3HOY - chains A and T of the 15 polymer chains in the assembly; structure by X-ray diffraction, 3.40 A resolution.

# Chain A
Protein: DNA-directed RNA polymerase II subunit RPB1
Organism: Saccharomyces cerevisiae
Notes: EC 2.7.7.6
Reference sequence: P04050 (RPB1_YEAST); numbering as in UniProt (aligned over 1-1733)
Chain sequence (1733 residues; row label = number of the first residue in the row):
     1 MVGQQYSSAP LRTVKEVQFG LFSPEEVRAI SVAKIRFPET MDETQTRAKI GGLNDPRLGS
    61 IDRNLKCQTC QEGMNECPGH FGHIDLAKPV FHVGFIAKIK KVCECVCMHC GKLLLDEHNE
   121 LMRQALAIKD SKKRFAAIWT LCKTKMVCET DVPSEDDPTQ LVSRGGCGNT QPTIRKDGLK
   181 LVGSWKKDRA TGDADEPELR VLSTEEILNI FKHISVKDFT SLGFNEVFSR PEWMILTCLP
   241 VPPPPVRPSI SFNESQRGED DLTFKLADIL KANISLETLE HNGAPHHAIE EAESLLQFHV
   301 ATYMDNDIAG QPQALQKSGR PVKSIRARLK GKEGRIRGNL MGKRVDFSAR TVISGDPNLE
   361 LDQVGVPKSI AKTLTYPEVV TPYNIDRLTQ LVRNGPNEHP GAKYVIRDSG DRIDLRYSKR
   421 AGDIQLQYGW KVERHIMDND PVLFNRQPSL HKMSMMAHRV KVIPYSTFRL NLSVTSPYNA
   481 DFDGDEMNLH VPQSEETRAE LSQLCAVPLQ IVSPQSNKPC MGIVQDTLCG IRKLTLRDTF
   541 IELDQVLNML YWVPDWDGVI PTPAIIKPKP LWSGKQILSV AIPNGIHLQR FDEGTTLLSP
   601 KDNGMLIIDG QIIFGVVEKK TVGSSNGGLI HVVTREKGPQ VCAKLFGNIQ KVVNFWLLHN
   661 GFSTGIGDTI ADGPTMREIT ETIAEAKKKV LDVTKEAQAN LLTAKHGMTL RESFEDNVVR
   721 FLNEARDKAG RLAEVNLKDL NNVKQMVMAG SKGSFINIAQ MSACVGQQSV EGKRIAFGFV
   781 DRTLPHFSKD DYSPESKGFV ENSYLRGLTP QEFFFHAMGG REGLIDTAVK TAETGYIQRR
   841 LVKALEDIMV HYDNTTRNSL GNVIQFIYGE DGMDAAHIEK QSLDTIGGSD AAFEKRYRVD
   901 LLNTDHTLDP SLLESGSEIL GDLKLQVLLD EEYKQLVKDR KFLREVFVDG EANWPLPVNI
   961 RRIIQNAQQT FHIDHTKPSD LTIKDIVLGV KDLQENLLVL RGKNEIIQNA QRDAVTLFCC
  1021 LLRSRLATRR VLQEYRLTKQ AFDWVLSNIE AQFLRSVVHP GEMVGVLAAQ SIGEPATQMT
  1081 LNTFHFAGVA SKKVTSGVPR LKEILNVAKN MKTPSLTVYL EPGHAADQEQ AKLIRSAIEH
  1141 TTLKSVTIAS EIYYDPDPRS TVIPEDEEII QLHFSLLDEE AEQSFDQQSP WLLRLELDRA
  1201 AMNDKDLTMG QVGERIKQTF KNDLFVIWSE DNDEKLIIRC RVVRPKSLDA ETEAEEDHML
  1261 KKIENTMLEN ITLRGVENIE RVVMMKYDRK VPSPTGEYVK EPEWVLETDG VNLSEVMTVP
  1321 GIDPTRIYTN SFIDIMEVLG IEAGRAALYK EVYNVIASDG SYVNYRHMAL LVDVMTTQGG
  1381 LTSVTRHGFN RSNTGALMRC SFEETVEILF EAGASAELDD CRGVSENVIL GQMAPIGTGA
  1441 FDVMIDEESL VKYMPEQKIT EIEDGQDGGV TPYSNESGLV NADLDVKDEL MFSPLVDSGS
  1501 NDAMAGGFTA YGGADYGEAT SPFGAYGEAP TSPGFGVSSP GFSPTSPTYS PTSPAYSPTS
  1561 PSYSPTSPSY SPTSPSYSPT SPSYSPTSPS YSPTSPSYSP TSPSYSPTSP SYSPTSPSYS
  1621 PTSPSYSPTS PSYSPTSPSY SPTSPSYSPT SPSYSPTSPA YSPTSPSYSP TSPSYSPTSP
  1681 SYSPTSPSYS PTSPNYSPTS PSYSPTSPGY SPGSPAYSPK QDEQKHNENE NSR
Not modelled in the structure: 1, 189-195, 1082-1090, 1177-1186, 1245-1253, 1456-1733
Curated features (UniProtKB/Swiss-Prot):
  - region: Pro248 to Asp260 (Lid loop), Asn306 to Lys323 (Rudder loop), Pro810 to Glu822 (Bridging helix)
  - binding site (Zn(2+)): Cys67, Cys70, Cys77, His80, Cys107, Cys110, Cys148, Cys167
  - binding site (Mg(2+)): Asp481, Asp483, Asp485
  - modified residue: Thr1471 (Phosphothreonine)
  - cross-link (Glycyl lysine isopeptide (Lys-Gly)): Lys695 (interchain with G-Cter in ubiquitin), Lys1246 (interchain with G-Cter in ubiquitin), Lys1350 (interchain with G-Cter in ubiquitin)
  - natural variant: Ser1653 to Pro1659 (deletion: In strain: A364A)
  - mutagenesis: Lys1246 (K1246R: Impairs ubiquitination during transcription stress)
Bound ions: Zn2+ site 1: Cys67, Cys70, Cys77, His80; Zn2+ site 2: Cys107, Cys110, Cys148, Cys167; Mg2+: Asp481, Asp483, Asp485 (shared with 1 residue of chain P)

# Chain T
Molecule: 41-nt DNA strand
Sequence (41 nucleotides; row label = number of the first residue in the row; numbers below 1 keep their minus sign (DC-1 is residue -1)):
    -1 CCAAGCTCAA GTACTTACGC CUGGTCATTA CTAGTACTGC C
Not modelled in the structure: -1 to 9, 29-39
Modified residues: BRU (5-bromo-2'-deoxyuridine-5'-monophosphate) at position 20

# Interface between chain A and chain T
Contacting residue pairs (19):
  Ser318(A) - DA28(T)  hydrogen bond to the base
  Arg320(A) - DA28(T)  base contact
  Lys332(A) - DC19(T)  salt bridge to the phosphate
  Lys332(A) - BRU_20(T)  salt bridge to the phosphate
  Arg337(A) - DG17(T)  salt bridge to the phosphate
  Arg344(A) - DG21(T)  salt bridge to the phosphate
  Arg350(A) - DG21(T)  hydrogen bond to the sugar
  Gln447(A) - BRU_20(T)  sugar contact
  Pro448(A) - DC19(T)  base contact
  Thr831(A) - DC18(T)  base contact
  Ala832(A) - DC18(T)  sugar contact
  Gly835(A) - DC18(T)  sugar contact
  Tyr836(A) - DG17(T)  sugar contact
  Tyr836(A) - DC18(T)  sugar contact
  Arg1386(A) - DA15(T)  sugar contact
  Arg1386(A) - DC16(T)  sugar contact
  Glu1403(A) - DA15(T)  phosphate contact
  Glu1403(A) - DC16(T)  phosphate contact
  Glu1403(A) - DG17(T)  phosphate contact
Interface residues without a listed pair, chain A (16 interface residues in all): Arg839, Glu1404

# Summary
16 residues of chain A face 8 of chain T across their interface; the contacts include 2 hydrogen bonds and 4
salt bridges. Polar pairs include Ser318(A)-DA28(T), Arg350(A)-DG21(T) and Lys332(A)-DC19(T).
Chain A is DNA-directed RNA polymerase II subunit RPB1 (Saccharomyces cerevisiae) and chain T is a 41-nt DNA
strand; the structure, Complete RNA polymerase II elongation complex VI, was determined by X-ray diffraction
together with 3HOU, 3HOV, 3HOW, 3HOX and 3HOZ from the same study.
